PDB entry 1EDQ | X-ray diffraction, 1.55 A resolution | chain A

== Chain A ==
Molecule: Chitinase A
Organism: Serratia marcescens
Notes: EC 3.2.1.14
UniProt: O83008 (O83008_SERMA); numbering as in UniProt (aligned over 24-563)
Chain sequence (540 residues; row label = number of the first residue in the row):
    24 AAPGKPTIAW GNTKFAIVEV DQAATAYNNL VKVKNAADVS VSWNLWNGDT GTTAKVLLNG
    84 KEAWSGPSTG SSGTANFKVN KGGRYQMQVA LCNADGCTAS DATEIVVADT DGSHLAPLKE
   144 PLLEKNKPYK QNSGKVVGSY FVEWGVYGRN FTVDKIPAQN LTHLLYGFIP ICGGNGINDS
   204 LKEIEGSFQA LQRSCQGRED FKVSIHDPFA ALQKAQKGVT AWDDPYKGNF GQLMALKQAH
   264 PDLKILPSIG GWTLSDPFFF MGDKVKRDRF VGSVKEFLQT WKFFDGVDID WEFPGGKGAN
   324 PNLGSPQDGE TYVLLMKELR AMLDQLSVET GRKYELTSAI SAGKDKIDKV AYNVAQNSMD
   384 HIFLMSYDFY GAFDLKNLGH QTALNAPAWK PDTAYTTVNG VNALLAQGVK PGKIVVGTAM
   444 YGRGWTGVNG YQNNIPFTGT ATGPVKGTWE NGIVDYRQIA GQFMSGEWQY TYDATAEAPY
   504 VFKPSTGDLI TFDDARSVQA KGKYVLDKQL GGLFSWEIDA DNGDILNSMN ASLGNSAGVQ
Construct notes: conflict Gly475 (Arg in O83008)
Disulfides: Cys115-Cys120, Cys195-Cys218

== Summary ==
Chain A is Chitinase A (Serratia marcescens); the structure, Crystal structure of chitinase A from S.
marcescens at 1.55 angstroms, was determined by X-ray diffraction, deposited together with 1FFQ.
